PDB entry 6X9R | electron microscopy, 3.10 A resolution | chains H and L of the 4 polymer chains in the assembly

[Chain H]
Name: RM20A3 Fab Heavy Chain
Source organism: Macaca mulatta
Notes: antibody fragment or engineered binder
Chain sequence (125 residues; numbered 1 to 113 plus 12 insertion-coded residues; the number before each row is that of its first residue; a row labelled like 82A-82C holds insertion residues (82A, then the next letters in order)):
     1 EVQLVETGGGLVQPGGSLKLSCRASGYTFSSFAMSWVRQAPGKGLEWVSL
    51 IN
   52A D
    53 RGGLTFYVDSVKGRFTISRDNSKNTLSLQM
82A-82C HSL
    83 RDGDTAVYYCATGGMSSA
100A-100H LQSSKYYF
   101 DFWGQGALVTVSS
Unresolved in the structure: 113
Cystine bridges: Cys22-Cys92

[Chain L]
Name: RM20A3 Fab Light Chain
Source organism: Macaca mulatta
Notes: antibody fragment or engineered binder
Chain sequence (128 residues; row label = number of the first residue in the row; note: 1 number in that range is skipped by the numbering (no residue carries it; nothing is unmodelled there); a row labelled like 27A-27C holds insertion residues (27A, then the next letters in order)):
     3 ALTQPPS
    11 VSGSPGQSVTISCTGTS
27A-27C SDI
    28 GSYNYVSWYQQHPGKAPKLMIYDVTQRPSGVSDRFSGSKSGNTASLTISG
    78 LQADDEADYYCSAYAGRQ
95A-95B TF
    96 YIFGGGTRLTVLGQPKASPTVTLFPPSSEEL
Unresolved in the structure: 108-126
Cystine bridges: Cys23-Cys88

[How chain H and chain L interact]
Pairs across the interface (28):
  Gln39(H) - Gln38(L)
  Gln39(H) - Tyr87(L)
  Lys43(H) - Tyr87(L)
  Gly44(H) - Tyr87(L)
  Leu45(H) - Phe98(L)
  Trp47(H) - Phe95B(L)  hydrophobic
  Trp47(H) - Tyr96(L)  hydrophobic
  Trp47(H) - Phe98(L)
  Phe58(H) - Phe95B(L)  hydrophobic
  Tyr91(H) - Gln38(L)
  Tyr91(H) - Lys42(L)
  Tyr91(H) - Ala43(L)  hydrophobic
  Gly96(H) - Tyr96(L)  hydrogen bond (backbone-side chain)
  Lys100E(H) - Asp50(L)
  Tyr100F(H) - Tyr32(L)  hydrophobic
  Tyr100F(H) - Tyr91(L)  hydrophobic
  Tyr100F(H) - Tyr96(L)
  Tyr100G(H) - Ser34(L)
  Tyr100G(H) - Tyr36(L)
  Tyr100G(H) - Leu46(L)  hydrophobic
  Tyr100G(H) - Tyr49(L)  hydrophobic
  Phe100H(H) - Tyr36(L)  hydrogen bond (backbone-side chain)
  Phe100H(H) - Leu46(L)
  Trp103(H) - Tyr36(L)
  Trp103(H) - Pro44(L)
  Gly104(H) - Ala43(L)
  Gln105(H) - Lys42(L)
  Gln105(H) - Ala43(L)  hydrogen bond (side chain-backbone)
Interface residues without a listed pair, chain H (21 interface residues in all): Val37, Glu46, Leu50, Tyr59, Ser100D, Asp101
Interface residues without a listed pair, chain L (17 interface residues in all): Arg94, Gln95

[Summary]
Chain H and chain L form an interface of 21 and 17 residues respectively, with 3 hydrogen bonds. Polar pairs
include Gly96(H)-Tyr96(L), Phe100H(H)-Tyr36(L) and Gln105(H)-Ala43(L).
Here chain H is RM20A3 Fab Heavy Chain and chain L is RM20A3 Fab Light Chain, both from Macaca mulatta. Entry
6X9R (HIV-1 Envelope Glycoprotein BG505 SOSIP.664 expressed in HEK293F cells in complex with RM20A3 Fab) was
determined by electron microscopy (same publication as 6X9S, 6X9T, 6X9U and 6X9V).
